Entry 7X2G (electron microscopy, 3.58 A resolution); this record covers chains A and C of the 5 polymer chains in the assembly.

# Chain A
Molecule: Virion protein 1
Organism: Coxsackievirus B1
UniProtKB: W8GTF7 (W8GTF7_9ENTO); residue numbers follow UniProt; this construct covers 1-278
Amino-acid sequence (278 residues; row label = number of the first residue in the row):
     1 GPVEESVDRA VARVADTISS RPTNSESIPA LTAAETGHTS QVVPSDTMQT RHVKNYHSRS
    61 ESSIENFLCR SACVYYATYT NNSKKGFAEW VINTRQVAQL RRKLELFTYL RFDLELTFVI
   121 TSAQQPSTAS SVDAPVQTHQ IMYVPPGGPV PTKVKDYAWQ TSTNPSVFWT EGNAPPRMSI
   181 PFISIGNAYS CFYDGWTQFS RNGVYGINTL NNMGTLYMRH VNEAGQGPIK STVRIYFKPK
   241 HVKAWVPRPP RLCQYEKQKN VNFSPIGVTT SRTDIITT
Not modelled in the structure: 1-57, 198-203, 277-278
Sequence notes: conflict Lys84 (Glu in W8GTF7)

# Chain C
Molecule: VP3
Organism: Coxsackievirus B1
Notes: EC 3.4.22.29, 3.6.1.15, 3.4.22.28, 2.7.7.48
UniProtKB: L7UV52 (L7UV52_9ENTO); residues 1-238 here correspond to UniProt positions 333-570 (UniProt number = residue number + 332)
Amino-acid sequence (238 residues; each row starts with the number of its first residue):
     1 GLPVMTTPGS TQFLTSDDFQ SPSAMPQFDV TPEMQIPGRV NNLMEIAEVD SVVPVNNTED
    61 NVSSLKAYQI PVQSNSDNGK QVFGFPLQPG ANNVLNRTLL GEILNYYTHW SGSIKLTFMF
   121 CGSAMATGKF LLAYSPPGAG VPKNRKDAML GTHVIWDVGL QSSCVLCVPW ISQTHYRYVV
   181 EDEYTAAGYV TCWYQTNIVV PADVQSSCDI LCFVSACNDF SVRMLKDTPF IRQDTFYQ
Not modelled in the structure: 173-185, 233-238

# Interface between chain A and chain C
Residue-residue contacts (88):
  Ser58(A) with Ser221(C), hydrogen bond (backbone-side chain); Val222(C)
  Arg59(A) with Asn42(C), hydrogen bond (backbone-side chain); Asp219(C)
  Glu61(A) with Tyr107(C); Arg223(C); Met224(C), hydrogen bond (side chain-backbone)
  Ser62(A) with Asn42(C), hydrogen bond; Leu43(C), hydrogen bond (backbone-backbone); Tyr107(C); Val222(C)
  Ser63(A) with Asn41(C)
  Ile64(A) with Val40(C); Asn41(C)
  Phe67(A) with Leu43(C), hydrophobic; Leu225(C), hydrophobic
  Arg70(A) with Leu225(C)
  Ser71(A) with Thr15(C), hydrogen bond (side chain-backbone)
  Gln99(A) with Asp227(C), hydrogen bond; Thr228(C); Ile231(C)
  Arg102(A) with Glu102(C), salt bridge; Tyr106(C), hydrogen bond
  Phe107(A) with Val40(C), hydrophobic
  Arg111(A) with Thr31(C), hydrogen bond (side chain-backbone)
  Glu115(A) with Ser21(C), hydrogen bond
  Thr117(A) with Phe13(C)
  Val119(A) with Phe13(C), hydrophobic
  Pro145(A) with Met25(C), hydrophobic
  Pro165(A) with Ala24(C); Met25(C), hydrophobic
  Pro175(A) with Phe13(C), hydrophobic
  Arg177(A) with Phe13(C); Asp17(C), salt bridge; Ser21(C); Pro22(C)
  Met178(A) with Pro22(C); Ala24(C), hydrophobic
  Ser179(A) with Ser21(C); Pro22(C), hydrogen bond (backbone-backbone); Ser23(C); Ala24(C), hydrogen bond (backbone-backbone)
  Pro181(A) with Met25(C)
  Phe182(A) with Val30(C)
  Ile183(A) with Phe28(C), hydrophobic
  Ser184(A) with Thr31(C), hydrogen bond (backbone-side chain)
  Ile185(A) with Thr31(C)
  Gly186(A) with Thr31(C)
  Asn187(A) with Thr31(C); Pro32(C), hydrogen bond (side chain-backbone); Met34(C)
  Lys240(A) with Ser21(C), hydrogen bond
  Lys243(A) with Glu33(C), salt bridge; Arg39(C)
  Ala244(A) with Arg39(C); Val40(C), hydrogen bond (backbone-backbone)
  Trp245(A) with Ile36(C), hydrogen bond (side chain-backbone); Gly38(C); Arg39(C)
  Val246(A) with Gly38(C), hydrogen bond (backbone-backbone)
  Pro247(A) with Val40(C); Ile46(C), hydrophobic
  Pro250(A) with Leu99(C); Glu102(C)
  Leu252(A) with Arg97(C)
  Gly267(A) with Val62(C)
  Val268(A) with Val62(C), hydrogen bond (backbone-backbone); Tyr68(C); Arg97(C)
  Thr269(A) with Pro54(C); Val62(C); Arg97(C)
  Thr270(A) with Asn57(C); Asn92(C)
  Ser271(A) with Asn57(C); Glu59(C), hydrogen bond
  Arg272(A) with Val55(C), hydrogen bond (side chain-backbone); Asn57(C); Thr58(C); Glu59(C); Gly84(C), hydrogen bond (side chain-backbone); Phe85(C)
  Ile275(A) with Val55(C); Asn56(C); Ile70(C), hydrophobic; Phe83(C), hydrophobic; Gly84(C)
  Ile276(A) with Val82(C)
Other interface residues (no listed pair), chain A (56 interface residues in all): Asn66, Ala98, Lys103, Tyr109, Tyr143, Ile180, Ala188, Tyr236, Lys238, Gln254, Thr273
Other interface residues (no listed pair), chain C (62 interface residues in all): Phe19, Pro37, Met44, Ser63, Pro71, Gln81, Pro86, Asn93, Val94, Phe220, Phe230, Arg232

# Overview
56 residues of chain A and 62 residues of chain C are in contact, with 22 hydrogen bonds and 3 salt bridges.
Polar pairs include Arg102(A)-Glu102(C), Arg177(A)-Asp17(C) and Lys243(A)-Glu33(C).
Here chain A is Virion protein 1 and chain C is VP3, both from Coxsackievirus B1. Entry 7X2G (Cryo-EM
structure of Coxsackievirus B1 empty particle in complex with nAb nAb 2E6 (CVB1-E:2E6)) was determined by
electron microscopy (same publication as 7X2I, 7X2O, 7X2T, 7X2W, 7X35, 7X37 and 7 further entries).
